Entry 9BYM (electron microscopy, 3.11 A resolution); this record covers chains F and B of the 18 polymer chains in the assembly.

# Chain F
Protein: ATP synthase subunit beta
From: Sus scrofa
Notes: EC 7.1.2.2
UniProt: A0A8D1JU29 (A0A8D1JU29_PIG); residues -89 to 480 here correspond to UniProt positions 1-570 (UniProt number = residue number + 90)
Sequence (570 residues; each row starts with the number of its first residue; numbers below 1 keep their minus sign (Met-89 is residue -89)):
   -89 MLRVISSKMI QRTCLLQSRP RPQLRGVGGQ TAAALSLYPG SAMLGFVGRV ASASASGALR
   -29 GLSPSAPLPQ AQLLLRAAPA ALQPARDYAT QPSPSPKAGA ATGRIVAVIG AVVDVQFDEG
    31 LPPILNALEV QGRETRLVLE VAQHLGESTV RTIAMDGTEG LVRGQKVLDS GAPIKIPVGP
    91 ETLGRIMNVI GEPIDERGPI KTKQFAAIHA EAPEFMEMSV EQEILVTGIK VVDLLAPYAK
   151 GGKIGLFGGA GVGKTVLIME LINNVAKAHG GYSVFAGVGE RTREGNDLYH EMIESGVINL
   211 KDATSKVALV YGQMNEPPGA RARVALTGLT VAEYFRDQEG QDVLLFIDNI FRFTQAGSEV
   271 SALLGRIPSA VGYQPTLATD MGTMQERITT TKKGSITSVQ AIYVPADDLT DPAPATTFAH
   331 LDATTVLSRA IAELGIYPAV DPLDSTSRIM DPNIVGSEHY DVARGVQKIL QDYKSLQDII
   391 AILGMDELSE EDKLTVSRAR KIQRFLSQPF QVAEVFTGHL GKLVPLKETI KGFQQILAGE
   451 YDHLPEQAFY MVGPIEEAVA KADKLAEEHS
Disordered / not traced: -89 to 9, 477-480
Residues lining bound ligands:
  - ADP (adenosine-5'-diphosphate): Gly159, Ala160, Gly161, Val162, Gly163, Lys164, Thr165, Val166, Arg191, Tyr347, Pro348, Phe420, Ala423, Phe426, Met461
  - ATP (adenosine-5'-triphosphate): Ser357, Arg358, Met360, Tyr370, Arg374

# Chain B
Protein: ATP synthase subunit alpha
From: Sus scrofa
UniProt: A0A8D1XYK3 (A0A8D1XYK3_PIG); residues -39 to 510 here correspond to UniProt positions 1-550 (UniProt number = residue number + 40)
Sequence (550 residues; row label = number of the first residue in the row; numbers below 1 keep their minus sign (Met-39 is residue -39)):
   -39 MISGPLKIMT ADLLKGMVSK NALGSSFVAA RNLHASNTRL QKTGTAEVSS ILEERILGAD
    21 TSVDLEETGR VLSIGDGIAR VHGLRNVQAE EMVEFSSGLK GMSLNLEPDN VGVVVFGNDK
    81 LIKEGDIVKR TGAIVDVPVG EELLGRVVDA LGNAIDGKGP IGSKTRRRVG LKAPGIIPRI
   141 SVREPMQTGI KAVDSLVPIG RGQRELIIGD RQTGKTSIAI DTIINQKRFN DGTDEKKKLY
   201 CIYVAIGQKR STVAQLVKRL TDADAMKYTI VVSATASDAA PLQYLAPYSG CSMGEYFRDN
   261 GKHALIIYDD LSKQAVAYRQ MSLLLRRPPG REAYPGDVFY LHSRLLERAA KMNDAFGGGS
   321 LTALPVIETQ AGDVSAYIPT NVISITDGQI FLETELFYKG IRPAINVGLS VSRVGSAAQT
   381 RAMKQVAGTM KLELAQYREV AAFAQFGSDL DAATQQLLSR GVRLTELLKQ GQYAPMAIEE
   441 QVAVIYAGVR GYLDKLEPSK ITKFENAFLS HVISQHQALL GKIRADGKIS EETDAKLKEI
   501 VTNFLAGFEA
Disordered / not traced: -39 to 21
Residues lining bound ligands: ATP (adenosine-5'-triphosphate): Asp170, Arg171, Gln172, Thr173, Gly174, Lys175, Thr176, Ser177, Asp269, Asp270, Glu328, Phe357, Arg362, Pro363, Gln430, Gly431, Gln432

# Interface between chain F and chain B
Residue-residue contacts - 82 pairs, chain F then chain B:
  Val16(F) with Leu66(B); Pro68(B), hydrophobic
  Ala17(F) with Leu66(B); Pro68(B)
  Val18(F) with Ala49(B), hydrophobic; Leu64(B); Asn65(B); Leu66(B), hydrogen bond (backbone-backbone)
  Ile19(F) with Asn65(B)
  Thr68(F) with Ala49(B)
  Glu69(F) with Ala49(B); Glu50(B); Ile94(B); Arg128(B), salt bridge
  Gly70(F) with Gln48(B); Ala49(B), hydrogen bond (backbone-backbone); Ile94(B)
  Leu71(F) with Gln48(B); Ala49(B), hydrogen bond (backbone-backbone); Leu66(B)
  Val72(F) with Asn46(B); Val47(B); Gln48(B)
  Arg73(F) with Gly43(B), hydrogen bond (side chain-backbone); Leu44(B), hydrogen bond (side chain-backbone); Arg45(B); Leu66(B); Glu67(B), hydrogen bond (side chain-backbone); Pro68(B); Asn70(B)
  Ile104(F) with Ile137(B)
  Asp105(F) with Ile137(B)
  Glu106(F) with Ile137(B)
  Ala160(F) with Thr340(B)
  Arg191(F) with Arg164(B); Glu307(B); Ile343(B), hydrogen bond (side chain-backbone); Ser344(B), hydrogen bond (side chain-backbone); Ile345(B), hydrogen bond (side chain-backbone); Thr346(B), hydrogen bond (side chain-backbone); Asp347(B), salt bridge
  Thr192(F) with Gly135(B); Ile136(B); Arg139(B); Glu307(B), hydrogen bond
  Arg193(F) with Asp347(B), salt bridge; Arg373(B)
  Gly195(F) with Ile136(B)
  Asn196(F) with Ile136(B); Arg139(B), hydrogen bond (side chain-backbone); Ile140(B); Ser141(B)
  Tyr199(F) with Ile137(B), hydrophobic
  Met224(F) with Phe299(B), hydrophobic; Tyr300(B); Ser303(B), hydrogen bond (backbone-side chain); Glu307(B); Ile345(B), hydrophobic
  Asn225(F) with Lys132(B), hydrogen bond (backbone-side chain); Ala133(B); Tyr300(B); Glu307(B)
  Glu226(F) with Lys132(B), salt bridge; Tyr300(B)
  Pro227(F) with Tyr300(B)
  Arg231(F) with Tyr300(B)
  Arg262(F) with Phe299(B); Ser344(B), hydrogen bond
  Gln265(F) with Phe299(B)
  Glu269(F) with Gly296(B); Asp297(B); Tyr300(B)
  Ala272(F) with Pro288(B), hydrophobic
  Pro278(F) with Pro288(B), hydrophobic
  Val281(F) with Pro289(B); Gly290(B)
  Tyr313(F) with Thr340(B)
  Ala316(F) with Arg291(B); Ser335(B)
  Asp317(F) with Ser335(B), hydrogen bond
  Glu343(F) with Leu369(B)
  Phe426(F) with Arg373(B)
Also at the interface, not in a pair above, chain F (50 interface residues in all): Asp66, Ile96, Gly161, Thr165, Val166, Gly189, Glu190, Glu194, His200, Tyr221, Gln223, Pro228, Gly282, Arg339
Also at the interface, not in a pair above, chain B (50 interface residues in all): Asp69, Val71, Gly130, Pro134, Tyr337, Asn341

# In short
Chain F and chain B each contribute 50 residues to their interface; the contacts include 16 hydrogen bonds and
4 salt bridges. Polar pairs include Glu69(F)-Arg128(B), Arg191(F)-Asp347(B) and Arg193(F)-Asp347(B). Bound to
chain F: ATP and ADP. Bound to chain B: ATP.
Here chain F is ATP synthase subunit beta and chain B is ATP synthase subunit alpha, both from Sus scrofa.
Entry 9BYM (Cryo-EM structure of ATP synthase non-stator state) was determined by electron microscopy.
